PDB entry 8ZAL | electron microscopy, 3.11 A resolution | chains C and J of the 10 polymer chains in the assembly

== Chain C ==
Name: Multidrug export protein EmrA
From: Escherichia coli K-12
Reference sequence: P27303 (EMRA_ECOLI); residues 47-390 here = UniProt positions 47-390
Sequence (344 residues; row label = number of the first residue in the row):
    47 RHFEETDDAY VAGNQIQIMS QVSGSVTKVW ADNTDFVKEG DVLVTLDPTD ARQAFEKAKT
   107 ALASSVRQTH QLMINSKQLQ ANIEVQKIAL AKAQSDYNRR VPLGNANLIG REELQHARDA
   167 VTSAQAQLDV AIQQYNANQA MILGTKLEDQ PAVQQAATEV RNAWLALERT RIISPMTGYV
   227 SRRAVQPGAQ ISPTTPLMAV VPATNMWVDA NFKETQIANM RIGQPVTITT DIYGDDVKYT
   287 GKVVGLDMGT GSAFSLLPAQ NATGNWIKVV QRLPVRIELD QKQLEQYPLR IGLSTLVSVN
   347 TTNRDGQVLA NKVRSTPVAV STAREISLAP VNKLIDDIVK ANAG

== Chain J ==
Name: Multidrug export protein EmrB
From: Escherichia coli K-12
Reference sequence: P0AEJ0 (EMRB_ECOLI); numbering as in UniProt (aligned over 10-503)
Sequence (494 residues; numbered 10 to 503; the number before each row is that of its first residue):
    10 AQLVIMTIAL SLATFMQVLD STIANVAIPT IAGNLGSSLS QGTWVITSFG VANAISIPLT
    70 GWLAKRVGEV KLFLWSTIAF AIASWACGVS SSLNMLIFFR VIQGIVAGPL IPLSQSLLLN
   130 NYPPAKRSIA LALWSMTVIV APICGPILGG YISDNYHWGW IFFINVPIGV AVVLMTLQTL
   190 RGRETRTERR RIDAVGLALL VIGIGSLQIM LDRGKELDWF SSQEIIILTV VAVVAICFLI
   250 VWELTDDNPI VDLSLFKSRN FTIGCLCISL AYMLYFGAIV LLPQLLQEVY GYTATWAGLA
   310 SAPVGIIPVI LSPIIGRFAH KLDMRRLVTF SFIMYAVCFY WRAYTFEPGM DFGASAWPQF
   370 IQGFAVACFF MPLTTITLSG LPPERLAAAS SLSNFTRTLA GSIGTSITTT MWTNRESMHH
   430 AQLTESVNPF NPNAQAMYSQ LEGLGMTQQQ ASGWIAQQIT NQGLIISANE IFWMSAGIFL
   490 VLLGLVWFAK PPFG

== How chain C and chain J interact ==
Contacting residue pairs - 26 pairs, chain C then chain J:
  Gln63(C) with Pro441(J)
  Thr296(C) with Glu434(J)
  Gly297(C) with Glu434(J)
  Ser298(C) with Glu434(J), hydrogen bond (backbone-side chain)
  Phe300(C) with Asn437(J); Pro438(J)
  Ser301(C) with Thr433(J), hydrogen bond (side chain-backbone); Val436(J)
  Leu302(C) with Val436(J), hydrogen bond (backbone-backbone); Tyr447(J)
  Leu303(C) with Val436(J), hydrophobic; Ser461(J); Ile464(J), hydrophobic
  Pro304(C) with His429(J); Thr433(J)
  Ala305(C) with His429(J), hydrogen bond (backbone-side chain); Ala430(J); Thr433(J)
  Gln306(C) with His429(J)
  Asn307(C) with His429(J), hydrogen bond; Thr469(J)
  Ile313(C) with Asn423(J); Ser426(J)
  Val315(C) with Met427(J), hydrophobic
  Arg318(C) with Gln431(J), hydrogen bond (side chain-backbone); Glu434(J), salt bridge
Interface residues without a listed pair, chain C (16 interface residues in all): Asn311
Interface residues without a listed pair, chain J (19 interface residues in all): Asp227, Gln457, Ala465

== Summary ==
Chain C and chain J form an interface of 16 and 19 residues respectively, with 6 hydrogen bonds and 1 salt
bridge. Among the polar pairs are Arg318(C)-Glu434(J), Ser298(C)-Glu434(J) and Ser301(C)-Thr433(J).
Here chain C is Multidrug export protein EmrA and chain J is Multidrug export protein EmrB, both from
Escherichia coli K-12. Entry 8ZAL (EmrAB-TolC MFS-type tripartite multidrug efflux pump EA) was determined by
electron microscopy.
